7KSS - chains A and T of the 4 polymer chains in the assembly; structure by X-ray diffraction, 1.50 A resolution.

[Chain A]
Molecule: DNA-directed DNA/RNA polymerase mu
Organism: Homo sapiens
Notes: EC 2.7.7.7
Reference sequence: Q9NP87 (DPOLM_HUMAN); residue numbers follow UniProt; this construct covers 132-397, 410-494
Amino-acid sequence (356 residues; row label = number of the first residue in the row; note: 12 numbers in that range are skipped by the numbering (no residue carries them; nothing is unmodelled there)):
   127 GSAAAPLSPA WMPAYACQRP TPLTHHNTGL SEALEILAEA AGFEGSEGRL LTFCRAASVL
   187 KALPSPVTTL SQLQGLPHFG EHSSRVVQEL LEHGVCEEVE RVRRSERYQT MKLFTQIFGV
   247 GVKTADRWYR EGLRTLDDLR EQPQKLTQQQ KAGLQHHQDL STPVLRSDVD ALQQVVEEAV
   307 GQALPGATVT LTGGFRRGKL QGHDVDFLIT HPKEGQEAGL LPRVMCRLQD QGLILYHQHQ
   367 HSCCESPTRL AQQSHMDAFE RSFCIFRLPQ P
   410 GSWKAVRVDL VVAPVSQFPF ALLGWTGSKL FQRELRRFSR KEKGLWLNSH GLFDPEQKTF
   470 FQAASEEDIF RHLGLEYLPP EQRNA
Unresolved in the structure: 127-137, 365-383
Sequence notes: expression tag (127-131); conflict Gly410 (Pro in Q9NP87)
Curated features (UniProtKB/Swiss-Prot):
  - region: Arg323 to Asp332 (Involved in ssDNA binding)
  - binding site (Mg(2+)): Asp330, Asp332, Asp418
  - site: Gly433 (Responsible for the low discrimination between dNTP and rNTP)
Ion coordination: Na+ site 1 near Phe205 (its only coordinating residue here); Na+ site 2: Thr241, Ile243, Val246 (shared with 1 residue of chain P); Ca2+ site 1: Asp330, Asp332, Asp418 (together with 2'-deoxyguanosine-5'-triphosphate) (shared with 1 residue of chain P); Ca2+ site 2: Asp330, Asp332 (together with 2'-deoxyguanosine-5'-triphosphate)
Ligand contacts: 2'-deoxyguanosine-5'-triphosphate (DGT): Gly319, Gly320, Arg323, Lys325, Gln327, Gly328, His329, Asp330, Asp332, Gly433, Trp434, Thr435, Gly436, Ser437, Lys438, Gln441, Arg445
From the paper describing this entry:
  - binding site for the 9-nt DNA strand (chain T): Arg445
  - Ca2+ coordination: Asp330
  - binding site for 2'-deoxyguanosine-5'-triphosphate: Gly320, Arg323, Lys325, His329, Lys438
  - mutagenesis - K438D (37- and 23-fold): decreased catalytic activity on 2'-deoxyguanosine-5'-triphosphate
  - mutagenesis - K438D: unchanged catalytic activity on presence of Mn2+
  - mutagenesis - R445A: increased catalytic activity on dGTP misinsertion
  - mutagenesis - K438D: decreased catalytic activity on Mg2+-dependent dGTP:At
  - mutagenesis - K438D (23-fold): decreased catalytic activity on :Ct insertion

[Chain T]
Molecule: 9-nt DNA strand
Sequence (9 nucleotides; each row starts with the number of its first residue):
     1 CGGCCTACG

[How chain A and chain T interact]
Pairs across the interface (22; chain A residue first):
  Gly174(A) with DC4(T), base contact
  Leu177(A) with DC4(T), phosphate contact; DC5(T), phosphate contact
  Phe385(A) with DG9(T), phosphate contact
  Glu386(A) with DC8(T), sugar contact; DG9(T), hydrogen bond to the phosphate
  Arg387(A) with DA7(T), hydrogen bond to the base; DC8(T), hydrogen bond to the sugar; DG9(T), hydrogen bond to the phosphate
  Phe389(A) with DG9(T), sugar contact
  Arg442(A) with DC5(T), salt bridge to the phosphate
  Arg445(A) with DC5(T), hydrogen bond to the base; DT6(T), hydrogen bond to the base
  Arg446(A) with DC5(T), sugar contact
  Arg449(A) with DT6(T), salt bridge to the phosphate
  Lys450(A) with DG3(T), hydrogen bond to the phosphate; DC4(T), salt bridge to the phosphate
  Leu456(A) with DT6(T), sugar contact
  Asn457(A) with DT6(T), phosphate contact; DA7(T), hydrogen bond to the phosphate
  His459(A) with DA7(T), hydrogen bond to the phosphate; DC8(T), salt bridge to the phosphate
Other interface residues (no listed pair), chain A (17 interface residues in all): Arg181, Gln364, Lys438

[In short]
The interface between chain A and chain T involves 17 residues on one side and 7 on the other; the contacts
include 9 hydrogen bonds and 4 salt bridges. Polar pairs include Arg387(A)-DA7(T), Arg445(A)-DC5(T) and
Arg445(A)-DT6(T). The paper reports a binding site for 2'-deoxyguanosine-5'-triphosphate at Gly320(A),
Arg323(A) and Lys325(A) among others; K438D of chain A reduces catalytic activity on
2'-deoxyguanosine-5'-triphosphate.
Chain A is DNA-directed DNA/RNA polymerase mu (Homo sapiens) and chain T is a 9-nt DNA strand; the structure,
DNA Polymerase Mu, dGTP:Ct Pre-Catalytic Ground State Ternary Complex, 10 mM Ca2+ (20min), was determined by
X-ray diffraction together with 7KST, 7KSU, 7KSV, 7KSW, 7KSX, 7KSY and 25 further entries from the same study.
